PDB entry 5LMQ | electron microscopy, 4.20 A resolution (low resolution: residue-level contacts below are approximate; hydrogen-bond / salt-bridge calls are withheld) | chains A and J of the 25 polymer chains in the assembly

# Chain A
Molecule: 16S rRNA
From: Thermus thermophilus HB8
Sequence (1522 nucleotides; each row starts with the number of its first residue; note: 44 numbers in that range are skipped by the numbering (no residue carries them; nothing is unmodelled there); a row labelled like 189A-189L holds insertion residues (189A, then the next letters in order); numbering starts at 0):
     0 UUUGUUGGAG AGUUUGAUCC UGGCUCAGGG UGAACGCUGG CGGCGUGCCU AAGACAUGCA
    60 AGUCGUGCGG GCCG
    76 CGGGGUUUU
    88 ACUCCG
    96 UGGUCAGCGG CGGACGGGUG AGUAACGCGU GGGU
  129A G
   130 ACCUACCCGG AAGAGGGGGA CAACCCGGGG AAACUCGGGC UAAUCCCCCA UGUGGACCCG
189A-189L CCCCUUGGGGUG
   190 UGUCCAAAGG GCUUU
   216 GCCCGCUUCC GGAUGGGCCC GCGUCCCAUC AGCUAGUUGG UGGGGUAAUG GCCCACCAAG
   276 GCGACGACGG GUAGCCGGUC UGAGAGGAUG GCCGGCCACA GGGGCACUGA GACACGGGCC
   336 CCACUCCUAC GGGAGGCAGC AGUUAGGAAU CUUCCGCAAU GGGCGCAAGC CUGACGGAGC
   396 GACGCCGCUU GGAGGAAGAA GCCCUUCGGG GUGUAAACUC CUGA
   441 ACCCGGGACG AAACCCCC
   460 GA
   470 CGAGGGGA
   479 CUGACGGUAC CGGGGUAA
   498 UAGCGCCGGC CAACUCCGUG CCAGCAGCCG CGGUAAUACG GAGGGCGCGA GCGUUACCCG
   558 GAUUCACUGG GCGUAAAGGG CGUGUAGGCG GCCUGGGGCG UCCCAUGUGA AAGACCACGG
   618 CUCAACCGUG GGGGAGCGUG GGAUACGCUC AGGCUAGACG GUGGGAGAGG GUGGUGGAAU
   678 UCCCGGAGUA GCGGUGAAAU GCGCAGAUAC CGGGAGGAAC GCCGAUGGCG AAGGCAGCCA
   738 CCUGGUCCAC CCGUGACGCU GAGGCGCGAA AGCGUGGGGA GCAAACCGGA UUAGAUACCC
   798 GGGUAGUCCA CGCCCUAAAC GAUGCGCGCU AGGUCUCUGG GUCU
   848 CCUGGGGGCC GAAGCUAACG CGUUAAGCGC GCCGCCUGGG GAGUACGGCC GCAAGGCUGA
   908 AACUCAAAGG AAUUGACGGG GGCCCGCACA AGCGGUGGAG CAUGUGGUUU AAUUCGAAGC
   968 AACGCGAAGA ACCUUACCAG GCCUUGACAU GCUA
 1001A G
  1002 GGAACCCGGG UGAAAGCCUG GGGUGCCCC
1030A-1030D GCGA
  1031 GGGGAGCCCU AGCACAGGUG CUGCAUGGCC GUCGUCAGCU CGUGCCGUGA GGUGUUGGGU
  1091 UAAGUCCCGC AACGAGCGCA ACCCCCGCCG UUAGUUGCCA GCGGUUCGGC CGGGCACUCU
  1151 AACGGGACUG CCCGCG
  1168 AAAGCGGGAG GAAGGAGGGG ACGACGUCUG GUCAGCAUGG CCCUUACGGC CUGGGCGACA
  1228 CACGUGCUAC AAUGCCCACU ACAAAGCGAU GCCACCCGGC AACGGGGAGC UAAUCGCAAA
  1288 AAGGUGGGCC CAGUUCGGAU UGGGGUCUGC AACCCGACCC CAUGAAGCCG GAAUCGCUAG
  1348 UAAUCGCGGA UCAGCC
 1363A A
  1364 UGCCGCGGUG AAUACGUUCC CGGGCCUUGU ACACACCGCC CGUCACGCCA UGGGAGCGGG
  1424 CUCUACCCGA AGUCGCCGG
1442A-1442B GA
  1443 GCCUA
  1452 C
  1456 GGGCAGGCGC CGAGGGUAGG GCCCGUGACU GGGGCGAAGU CGUAACAAGG UAGCUGUACC
  1516 GGAAGGUGCG GCUGGAUCAC CUCCUUUCU
Unresolved in the structure: 0-4, 1533, 1543-1544
Bound ions: Mg2+ site 1 near G21 (its only coordinating residue here); Mg2+ site 2: C48, G115; Mg2+ site 3 near A53 (its only coordinating residue here); Mg2+ site 4: A59, U387; Mg2+ site 5: A109, G331; Mg2+ site 6: A116, G117, G289; Mg2+ site 7: C121, G124, U125; Mg2+ site 8 near A172 (its only coordinating residue here); Mg2+ site 9: U180, A195; Mg2+ site 10 near G258 (its only coordinating residue here); Mg2+ site 11 near G299 (its only coordinating residue here); Mg2+ site 12: A315, G317; 25 more Mg2+ sites not listed

# Chain J
Name: 30S ribosomal protein S10
From: Thermus thermophilus (strain HB8 / ATCC 27634 / DSM 579)
Reference sequence: Q5SHN7 (RS10_THET8); residue numbers follow UniProt; this construct covers 1-105
Amino-acid sequence (105 residues; each row starts with the number of its first residue):
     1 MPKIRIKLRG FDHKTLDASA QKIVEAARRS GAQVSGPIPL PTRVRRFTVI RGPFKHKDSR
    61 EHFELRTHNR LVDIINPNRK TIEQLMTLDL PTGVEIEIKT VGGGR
Unresolved in the structure: 1-2, 101-105

# Chain A / chain J interface
Pairs across the interface - 73 pairs, chain A then chain J:
  G963(A) with Phe54(J)
  A964(A) with Phe54(J); Lys55(J)
  A965(A) with Lys55(J)
  A969(A) with Lys55(J); His56(J)
  C972(A) with Lys55(J); His56(J); Lys57(J)
  G973(A) with Phe54(J); Lys55(J)
  A975(A) with Thr48(J); Arg60(J)
  G1058(A) with Pro53(J)
  C1059(A) with Arg51(J); Gly52(J); Pro53(J)
  C1060(A) with Arg51(J); Gly52(J); His56(J); Ser59(J)
  G1061(A) with Arg51(J); His56(J); Ser59(J)
  U1062(A) with Asp58(J)
  A1123(A) with Ser35(J); Gly36(J); Pro37(J); Ile38(J); Pro39(J)
  G1124(A) with Val34(J); Ser35(J); Gly36(J)
  U1125(A) with Arg5(J); Ser35(J); Ile38(J); Leu71(J); Asp73(J)
  U1150(A) with Leu40(J); Pro41(J)
  A1151(A) with Pro39(J); Leu40(J); Pro41(J); Thr42(J)
  A1152(A) with His13(J); His68(J)
  C1153(A) with His13(J)
  A1188(A) with Glu61(J)
  C1189(A) with Arg51(J); Glu61(J)
  G1197(A) with His56(J)
  G1198(A) with Pro53(J); Phe54(J); Lys55(J)
  U1199(A) with Phe54(J)
  G1202(A) with Pro53(J)
  G1253(A) with Val44(J)
  C1254(A) with Arg43(J); Val44(J); Arg45(J)
  G1255(A) with Arg43(J)
  A1279(A) with Lys7(J); Arg9(J)
  A1280(A) with Lys7(J); Leu40(J); Pro41(J)
  U1281(A) with Arg5(J); Lys7(J)
  C1366(A) with Arg60(J)
  C1367(A) with Thr48(J); Arg60(J); His62(J)
  G1368(A) with His62(J)
Also at the interface, not in a pair above, chain A (36 interface residues in all): U1126, A1357
Also at the interface, not in a pair above, chain J (37 interface residues in all): Asp17, Arg46, Asn69, Arg70, Lys99

# In short
Chain A and chain J form an interface of 36 and 37 residues respectively. C48(A) and G115(A) coordinate Mg2+
site 2. The Mg2+ site 4 is built by A59(A) and U387(A).
Here chain A is 16S rRNA (Thermus thermophilus HB8) and chain J is 30S ribosomal protein S10 (Thermus
thermophilus (strain HB8 / ATCC 27634 / DSM 579)). Entry 5LMQ (Structure of bacterial 30S-IF1-IF3-mRNA-tRNA
translation pre-initiation complex, open form (state-2A)) was determined by electron microscopy, deposited
together with 5LMN, 5LMO, 5LMP, 5LMR, 5LMS, 5LMT, 5LMU and 5LMV.
